5XFQ - chains A and F of the 6 polymer chains in the assembly; structure by X-ray diffraction, 2.40 A resolution.

== Chain A ==
Molecule: PHD finger protein 1
From: Mus musculus
UniProtKB: Q9Z1B8 (PHF1_MOUSE); residues 25-360 here = UniProt positions 25-360
Amino-acid sequence (336 residues; row label = number of the first residue in the row):
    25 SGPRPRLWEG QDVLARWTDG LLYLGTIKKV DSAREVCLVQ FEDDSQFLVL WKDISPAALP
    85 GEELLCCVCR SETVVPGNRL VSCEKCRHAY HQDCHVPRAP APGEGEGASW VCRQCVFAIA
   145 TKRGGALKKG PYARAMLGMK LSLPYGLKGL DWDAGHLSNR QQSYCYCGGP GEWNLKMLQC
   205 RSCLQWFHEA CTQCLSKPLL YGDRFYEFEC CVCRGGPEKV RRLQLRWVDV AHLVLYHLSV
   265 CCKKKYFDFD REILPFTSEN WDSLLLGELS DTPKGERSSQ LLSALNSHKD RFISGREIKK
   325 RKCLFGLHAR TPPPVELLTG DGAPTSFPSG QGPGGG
Disordered / not traced: 25-27, 340-360
Ion coordination: Zn2+ site 1: C90, C93, H115, C118; Zn2+ site 2: C107, C110, C136, C139; Zn2+ site 3: C189, C191, H212, C215; Zn2+ site 4: C204, C207, C234, C237
UniProt features mapped onto this chain:
  - zinc finger: E87 to A142 (PHD-type 1), Q186 to G240 (PHD-type 2)
From the paper describing this entry:
  - mutagenesis - Y47A: abolished binding to Peptide from Histone H3 (chain F)

== Chain F ==
Molecule: Peptide from Histone H3
UniProtKB: Q5TEC6 (Q5TEC6_HUMAN); residues 29-41 here correspond to UniProt positions 30-42 (UniProt number = residue number + 1)
Amino-acid sequence (13 residues; each row starts with the number of its first residue):
    29 APATGGVKKP HRY
Disordered / not traced: 29-34
Modified / non-standard residues: K36 (N-trimethyllysine; M3L)
UniProt features mapped onto this chain:
  - modified residue: K36 (N6,N6,N6-trimethyllysine), K37 (N6-methyllysine), Y41 (Phosphotyrosine)
From the paper describing this entry:
  - mutagenesis - R40A: decreased binding to PHD finger protein 1 (chain A)

== Chain A / chain F interface ==
Contacting residue pairs (4; chain A residue first):
  E59(A) - R40(F)  salt bridge
  Y169(A) - K37(F)
  G170(A) - K37(F)
  G173(A) - H39(F)
Also at the interface, not in a pair above, chain A (6 interface residues in all): L167, Q185
Also at the interface, not in a pair above, chain F (4 interface residues in all): Y41

== In short ==
The interface between chain A and chain F involves 6 residues on one side and 4 on the other, with 1 salt
bridge. Its one salt-bridged contact is E59(A)-R40(F). From the paper: Y47A of chain A abolishes binding to
Peptide from Histone H3 (chain F); R40A of chain F reduces binding to PHD finger protein 1 (chain A).
Chain A is PHD finger protein 1 (Mus musculus) and chain F is Peptide from Histone H3; the structure, Ternary
complex of PHF1, a DNA duplex and a histone peptide, was determined by X-ray diffraction together with 5XFN,
5XFO, 5XFP and 5XFR from the same study.
